Entry 8FLQ (electron microscopy, 2.55 A resolution); this record covers chains A and N of the 6 polymer chains in the assembly.

# Chain A
Molecule: Guanine nucleotide-binding protein G(s) subunit alpha isoforms short
Source organism: Homo sapiens
UniProt: P63092 (GNAS2_HUMAN); residues 1-394 here = UniProt positions 1-394
Chain sequence (394 residues; row label = number of the first residue in the row):
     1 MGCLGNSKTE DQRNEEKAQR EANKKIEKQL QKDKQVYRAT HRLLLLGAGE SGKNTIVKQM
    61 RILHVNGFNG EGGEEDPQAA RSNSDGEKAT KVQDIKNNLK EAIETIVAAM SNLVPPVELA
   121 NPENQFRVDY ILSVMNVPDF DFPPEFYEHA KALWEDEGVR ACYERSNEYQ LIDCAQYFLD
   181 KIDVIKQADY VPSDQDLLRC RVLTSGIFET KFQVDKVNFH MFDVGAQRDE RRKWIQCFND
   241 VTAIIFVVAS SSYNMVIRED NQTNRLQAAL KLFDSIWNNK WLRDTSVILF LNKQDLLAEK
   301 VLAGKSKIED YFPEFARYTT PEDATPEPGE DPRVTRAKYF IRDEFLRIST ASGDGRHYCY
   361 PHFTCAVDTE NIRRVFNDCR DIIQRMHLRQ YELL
Disordered / not traced: 1-13, 64-204, 254-261
Sequence notes: engineered mutation Asn54 (Ser in P63092), Ala226 (Gly in P63092), Ala268 (Glu in P63092), Lys271 (Asn in P63092), Asp274 (Lys in P63092), Lys280 (Arg in P63092), Asp284 (Thr in P63092), Thr285 (Ile in P63092)

# Chain N
Molecule: Nanobody35
Source organism: Lama glama
Notes: antibody fragment or engineered binder
Chain sequence (128 residues; each row starts with the number of its first residue):
     1 QVQLQESGGG LVQPGGSLRL SCAASGFTFS NYKMNWVRQA PGKGLEWVSD ISQSGASISY
    61 TGSVKGRFTI SRDNAKNTLY LQMNSLKPED TAVYYCARCP APFTRDCFDV TSTTYAYRGQ
   121 GTQVTVSS
Disordered / not traced: 127-128
Disulfide bonds: Cys22-Cys96, Cys99-Cys107

# How chain A and chain N interact
Residue-residue contacts (39; chain A residue first):
  Arg228(A) - Thr114(N)  hydrogen bond
  Asp229(A) - Asp109(N)
  Asp229(A) - Ser112(N)
  Asp229(A) - Thr113(N)  hydrogen bond (side chain-backbone)
  Glu230(A) - Asp109(N)
  Glu230(A) - Ser112(N)
  Glu230(A) - Thr114(N)
  Glu230(A) - Tyr115(N)
  Arg231(A) - Asp109(N)  hydrogen bond (backbone-side chain)
  Arg232(A) - Pro100(N)
  Arg232(A) - Phe108(N)
  Arg232(A) - Asp109(N)  salt bridge
  Arg232(A) - Tyr115(N)
  Gln262(A) - Gly44(N)
  Gln262(A) - Leu45(N)  hydrogen bond (side chain-backbone)
  Thr263(A) - Lys43(N)
  Thr263(A) - Glu46(N)  hydrogen bond
  Gln267(A) - Trp47(N)
  Gln267(A) - Tyr60(N)
  Gln267(A) - Thr61(N)
  Gln267(A) - Gly62(N)
  Lys271(A) - Trp47(N)
  Lys271(A) - Asp50(N)  salt bridge
  Ser275(A) - Asp106(N)
  Ser275(A) - Cys107(N)
  Ser275(A) - Phe108(N)
  Ile276(A) - Phe108(N)
  Asn278(A) - Arg105(N)  hydrogen bond
  Asn278(A) - Asp106(N)
  Asn279(A) - Asp106(N)  hydrogen bond
  Asn279(A) - Phe108(N)
  Arg283(A) - Arg105(N)
  Asp310(A) - Gly62(N)
  Asp310(A) - Ser63(N)
  Tyr311(A) - Gly62(N)
  Tyr311(A) - Ser63(N)
  Pro313(A) - Gly62(N)
  Ser352(A) - Arg105(N)  hydrogen bond
  Arg356(A) - Arg105(N)
Other interface residues (no listed pair), chain A (24 interface residues in all): Ile235, Asn264, Leu272, Lys280, Leu282
Other interface residues (no listed pair), chain N (22 interface residues in all): Lys65, Tyr117

# Summary
The interface between chain A and chain N involves 24 residues on one side and 22 on the other, with 8
hydrogen bonds and 2 salt bridges. Polar pairs include Arg232(A)-Asp109(N), Lys271(A)-Asp50(N) and
Arg228(A)-Thr114(N).
Chain A is Guanine nucleotide-binding protein G(s) subunit alpha isoforms short (Homo sapiens) and chain N is
Nanobody35 (Lama glama); the structure, Human PTH1R in complex with PTH(1-34) and Gs, was determined by
electron microscopy (same publication as 8FLR, 8FLS, 8FLT and 8FLU).
